Entry 8SUB (electron microscopy, 2.89 A resolution); this record covers chains D and F of the 17 polymer chains in the assembly.

[Chain D (and F)]
Name: SIR2-like domain-containing protein
Source organism: Escherichia coli
Notes: chain F of this document is another copy of the same molecule, construct and numbering; everything in this record applies to it too
UniProt: A0A7B5N0T7 (A0A7B5N0T7_ECOLX); residue numbers follow UniProt; this construct covers 1-415
Chain sequence (415 residues; each row starts with the number of its first residue):
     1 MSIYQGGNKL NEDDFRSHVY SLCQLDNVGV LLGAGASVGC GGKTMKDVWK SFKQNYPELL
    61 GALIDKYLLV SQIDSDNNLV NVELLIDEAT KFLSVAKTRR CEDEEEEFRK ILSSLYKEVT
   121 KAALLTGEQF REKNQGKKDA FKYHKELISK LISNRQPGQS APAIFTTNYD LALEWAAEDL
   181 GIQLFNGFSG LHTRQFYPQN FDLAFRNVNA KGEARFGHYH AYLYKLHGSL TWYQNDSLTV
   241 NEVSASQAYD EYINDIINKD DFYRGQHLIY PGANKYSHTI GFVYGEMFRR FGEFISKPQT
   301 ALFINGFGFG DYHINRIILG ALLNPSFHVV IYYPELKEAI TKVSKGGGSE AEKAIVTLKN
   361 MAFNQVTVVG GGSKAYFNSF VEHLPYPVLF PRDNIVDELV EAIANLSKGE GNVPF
Unresolved in the structure: 1, 211-216, 409-415 (chain F: 1, 210-216, 409-415)
Residues lining bound ligands: Adenosine-5-Diphosphoribose (AR6; [(2R,3S,4R,5R)-5-(6-aminopurin-9-yl)-3,4-dihydroxy-oxolan-2-yl]methyl [hydroxy-[[(2R,3S,4R,5S)-3,4,5-trihydroxyoxolan-2-yl]methoxy]phosphoryl] hydrogen phosphate): Ala34, Gly35, Val38, Thr44, Met45, Glu83, His227, Asn305, Gly306, Phe307, Gly308, Phe309, Gly310, Asp311, Tyr333, Pro334, Glu335, Ala375, Tyr376, Phe377
Reported in the primary citation:
  - catalytic residues: His227, Asp311, His313
  - mutagenesis - H227A, D311A, H313A: abolished catalytic activity on NAD+
  - mutagenesis - H227A, D311A, H313A: decreased catalytic activity on single-stranded DNA
  - mutagenesis - H227A: decreased growth

[Chain D / chain F interface]
Contacting residue pairs - 25 pairs, chain D then chain F:
  Ser153(D) - Phe363(F)
  Gly181(D) - Leu323(F)
  Ile182(D) - Leu323(F)  hydrophobic
  Asn209(D) - Glu293(F)
  Asn209(D) - Ser296(F)
  Gly217(D) - Leu323(F)
  His218(D) - Leu323(F)
  His218(D) - Asn324(F)
  His218(D) - Pro325(F)
  Tyr219(D) - Leu323(F)  hydrophobic
  Tyr219(D) - Pro325(F)
  Tyr386(D) - Ala362(F)
  Pro387(D) - Asn364(F)
  Leu389(D) - His328(F)
  Leu389(D) - Asn364(F)
  Phe390(D) - His18(F)
  Phe390(D) - Ser21(F)
  Phe390(D) - Leu22(F)  hydrophobic
  Val396(D) - Glu398(F)
  Val400(D) - Glu401(F)
  Ile403(D) - Glu401(F)
  Ile403(D) - Ala402(F)  hydrophobic
  Ile403(D) - Asn405(F)
  Leu406(D) - Asn405(F)
  Ser407(D) - Lys408(F)  hydrogen bond
Also at the interface, not in a pair above, chain D (19 interface residues in all): Ser149, Leu399, Ala402
Also at the interface, not in a pair above, chain F (20 interface residues in all): Leu322, Gln365, Leu406

[In short]
Chain D and chain F form an interface of 19 and 20 residues respectively; the contacts include 1 hydrogen
bond. Its one hydrogen-bonded contact is Ser407(D)-Lys408(F). Bound to chain D: Adenosine-5-Diphosphoribose.
From the paper: catalytic residues His227(D), Asp311(D) and His313(D); H227A, D311A and H313A of chain D
abolish catalytic activity on NAD+.
Both chains are SIR2-like domain-containing protein (Escherichia coli). Entry 8SUB (E. coli SIR2-HerA complex
(dodecamer SIR2 pentamer HerA)) was determined by electron microscopy (same publication as 8SU9, 8SUW, 8SXX,
8UAE and 8UAF).
